PDB entry 8AB8 | electron microscopy, 2.60 A resolution | chains P and O of the 20 polymer chains in the assembly

== Chain P ==
Protein: Cytochrome b-c1 complex subunit Rieske, mitochondrial
Organism: Yarrowia lipolytica
Notes: EC 7.1.1.8
UniProtKB: Q6CI02 (Q6CI02_YARLI); residues 1-225 here = UniProt positions 1-225
Amino-acid sequence (225 residues; row label = number of the first residue in the row):
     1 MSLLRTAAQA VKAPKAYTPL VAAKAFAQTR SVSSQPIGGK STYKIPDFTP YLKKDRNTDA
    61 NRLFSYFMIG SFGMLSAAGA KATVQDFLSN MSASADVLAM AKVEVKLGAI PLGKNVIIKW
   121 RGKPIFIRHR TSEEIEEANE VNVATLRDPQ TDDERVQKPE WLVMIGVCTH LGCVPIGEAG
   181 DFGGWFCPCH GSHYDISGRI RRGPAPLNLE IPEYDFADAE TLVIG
Unresolved in the structure: 1-38, 225
Disulfides: C173-C189
Bound ions: 2Fe-2S cluster Fe: C168, H170, C187, H190
Residues lining bound ligands:
  - 2Fe-2S cluster (FES): C168, H170, L171, G172, C173, C187, C189, H190, G191, S192, P204
  - 1,2-diacyl-sn-glycero-3-phosphocholine (PC1): Y66, I69, G73, S76, A77, A80
  - phosphatidylethanolamine (PTY), molecule 1: I69, F72, G73, S76
  - phosphatidylethanolamine (PTY), molecule 2: G79, A80, K81, A82, T83, V84, Q85, D86
From the paper describing this entry:
  - binding site for decylubiquinone: H190
  - conformationally variable residues (domain motion): H190

== Chain O ==
Protein: YALI0A17468p
Organism: Yarrowia lipolytica
UniProtKB: Q6CGP7 (Q6CGP7_YARLI); residues 1-330 here = UniProt positions 1-330
Amino-acid sequence (330 residues; each row starts with the number of its first residue):
     1 MRRRRIGVWP ENRRVSRLWV SLSPRSCVTC PVPTNQNPPI NNHHTPILTQ MFKAIPLRQA
    61 LLGISSAVCA GATTTYYYTT KAEAMTAAEH GLHPAEYPWP QNGMLSTFDH ASLRRGYQVY
   121 KEVCAACHSL DRIAWRNLVG VTHTTDEAKA FAEELEYDDE PDDEGNPRKR PGKLADYIPG
   181 PYPNEQAARA ANQGALPPDL SLIAKARHGG ADYIFALLTG YPDEPPAGVV LAPGMNYNPY
   241 FPGGGIGMAR TLFDGVVEYE DGTPATTSQM AKDVAAFLTW AAEPEHDERK KLGLKAIIVI
   301 SAMLGLSVYI KKFKWSPIKN RKFIYNPPKN
Unresolved in the structure: 1-84, 329-330
Bound ions: heme c Fe: H128, M248
Residues lining bound ligands:
  - heme c (HEC): V119, V123, C124, C127, H128, N192, A195, L196, P197, P198, L200, I203, R207, Y213, I214, L217, L218, F241, I246, G247, M248, T251, L252, V274, L278
  - phosphatidylethanolamine (PTY): L292, K295, A296, V299, I300

== Chain P / chain O interface ==
Contacting residue pairs (29; chain P residue first):
  G39(P) - N326(O)
  K40(P) - N326(O)  hydrogen bond (backbone-side chain)
  S41(P) - I324(O)
  T42(P) - N326(O)
  K44(P) - I324(O)
  P46(P) - K322(O)
  P46(P) - I324(O)  hydrophobic
  D47(P) - K322(O)
  F48(P) - N320(O)
  F48(P) - K322(O)
  Y51(P) - N320(O)
  Y51(P) - K322(O)  hydrogen bond
  F64(P) - Y309(O)
  S65(P) - Y309(O)
  S65(P) - F313(O)
  M68(P) - L306(O)
  M68(P) - Y309(O)  hydrophobic
  S71(P) - L306(O)
  F72(P) - M303(O)
  F72(P) - L306(O)
  F72(P) - S307(O)
  F72(P) - I310(O)  hydrophobic
  L75(P) - A302(O)  hydrophobic
  L75(P) - M303(O)  hydrophobic
  L75(P) - L306(O)  hydrophobic
  S76(P) - M303(O)
  A95(P) - R136(O)
  D96(P) - R136(O)
  A99(P) - A175(O)  hydrophobic
Also at the interface, not in a pair above, chain P (21 interface residues in all): I69, M100
Also at the interface, not in a pair above, chain O (15 interface residues in all): V299, Y325

== In short ==
Chain P and chain O form an interface of 21 and 15 residues respectively; the contacts include 2 hydrogen
bonds. Polar pairs include K40(P)-N326(O) and Y51(P)-K322(O). One phosphatidylethanolamine molecule is bound
between chain P and chain O. From the paper: a binding site for decylubiquinone at H190(P); conformational
variability at H190(P).
Chain P is Cytochrome b-c1 complex subunit Rieske, mitochondrial and chain O is YALI0A17468p, both from
Yarrowia lipolytica; the structure, Complex III2, b-position, with decylubiquinone and ascorbate-reduced, was
determined by electron microscopy, deposited together with 8AB6, 8AB7, 8AB9, 8ABA, 8ABB, 8ABE and 11 further
entries.
